Entry 5SB8 (X-ray diffraction, 2.30 A resolution); this record covers chains B and C of the 6 polymer chains in the assembly.

# Chain B
Protein: Tubulin beta-2B chain
Source organism: Bos taurus
UniProtKB: Q6B856 (TBB2B_BOVIN); the author numbering skips numbers that UniProt does not, so the offset changes along the chain: 1-42 = UniProt 1-42; 45-360 = UniProt 43-358; 369-455 = UniProt 359-445
Amino-acid sequence (445 residues; numbered 1 to 455; 10 numbers in that range are skipped by the numbering (no residue carries them; nothing is unmodelled there); the number before each row is that of its first residue):
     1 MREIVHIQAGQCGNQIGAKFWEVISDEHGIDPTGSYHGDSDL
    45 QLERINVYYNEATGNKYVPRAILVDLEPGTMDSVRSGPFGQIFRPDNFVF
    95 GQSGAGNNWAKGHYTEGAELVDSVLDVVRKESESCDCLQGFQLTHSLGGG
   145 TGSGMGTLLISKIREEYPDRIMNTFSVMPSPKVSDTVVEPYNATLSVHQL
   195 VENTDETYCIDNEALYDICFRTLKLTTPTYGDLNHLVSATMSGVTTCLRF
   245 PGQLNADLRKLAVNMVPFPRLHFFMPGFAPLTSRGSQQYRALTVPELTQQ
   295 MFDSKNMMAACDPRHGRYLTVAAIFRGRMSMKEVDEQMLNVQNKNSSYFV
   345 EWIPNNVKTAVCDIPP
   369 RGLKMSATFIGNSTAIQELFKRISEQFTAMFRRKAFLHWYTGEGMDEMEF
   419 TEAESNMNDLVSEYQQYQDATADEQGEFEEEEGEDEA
Not modelled in the structure: 1, 278-281, 438-455
Metal / ion sites: Mg2+: Gln11 (together with GDP); Ca2+ near Glu113 (its only coordinating residue here)
Small-molecule neighbours: GDP (guanosine-5'-diphosphate): Gly10, Gln11, Cys12, Gln15, Ile16, Ala99, Asn101, Ser140, Gly142, Gly143, Gly144, Thr145, Gly146, Ser147, Val171, Pro173, Val177, Asp179, Glu183, Asn206, Leu209, Tyr224, Leu227, Asn228
Curated features (UniProtKB/Swiss-Prot):
  - motif: Met1 to Ile4 (MREI motif)
  - binding site (GTP): Gln11, Glu71, Ser140, Gly144, Thr145, Gly146, Asn206, Asn228
  - binding site (Mg(2+)): Glu71
  - modified residue: Ser40 (Phosphoserine), Thr57 (Phosphothreonine), Lys60 (N6-acetyllysine), Ser174 (Phosphoserine), Thr287 (Phosphothreonine), Thr292 (Phosphothreonine), Arg320 (Omega-N-methylarginine), Glu448 (5-glutamyl polyglutamate)
  - cross-link (Glycyl lysine isopeptide (Lys-Gly)): Lys60 (interchain with G-Cter in ubiquitin), Lys326 (interchain with G-Cter in ubiquitin)
From the paper describing this entry:
  - binding site for the ligand 5IS: Asn102, Lys105, Val181

# Chain C
Protein: Tubulin alpha-1B chain
Source organism: Bos taurus
UniProtKB: P81947 (TBA1B_BOVIN); residue numbers follow UniProt; this construct covers 1-451
Amino-acid sequence (451 residues; each row starts with the number of its first residue):
     1 MRECISIHVGQAGVQIGNACWELYCLEHGIQPDGQMPSDKTIGGGDDSFN
    51 TFFSETGAGKHVPRAVFVDLEPTVIDEVRTGTYRQLFHPEQLITGKEDAA
   101 NNYARGHYTIGKEIIDLVLDRIRKLADQCTGLQGFLVFHSFGGGTGSGFT
   151 SLLMERLSVDYGKKSKLEFSIYPAPQVSTAVVEPYNSILTTHTTLEHSDC
   201 AFMVDNEAIYDICRRNLDIERPTYTNLNRLISQIVSSITASLRFDGALNV
   251 DLTEFQTNLVPYPRIHFPLATYAPVISAEKAYHEQLSVAEITNACFEPAN
   301 QMVKCDPRHGKYMACCLLYRGDVVPKDVNAAIATIKTKRSIQFVDWCPTG
   351 FKVGINYQPPTVVPGGDLAKVQRAVCMLSNTTAIAEAWARLDHKFDLMYA
   401 KRAFVHWYVGEGMEEGEFSEAREDMAALEKDYEEVGVDSVEGEGEEEGEE
   451 Y
Not modelled in the structure: 441-451
Metal / ion sites: Ca2+: Asp39, Thr41, Gly44, Glu55
Small-molecule neighbours: GTP (guanosine-5'-triphosphate): Gly10, Gln11, Ala12, Gln15, Ile16, Asp69, Asp98, Ala99, Ala100, Asn101, Ser140, Gly142, Gly143, Gly144, Thr145, Gly146, Ile171, Pro173, Val177, Ser178, Thr179, Glu183, Asn206, Tyr224, Leu227, Asn228, Ile231

# How chain B and chain C interact
Pairs across the interface - 39 pairs, chain B then chain C:
  Gln96(B) with Met1(C)
  Ser97(B) with Arg2(C)
  Asn101(B) with Glu254(C), hydrogen bond
  Asp179(B) with Glu254(C); Lys352(C), hydrogen bond (backbone-side chain)
  Thr180(B) with Glu254(C); Asn258(C)
  Val181(B) with Asn258(C), hydrogen bond (backbone-side chain); Pro348(C), hydrophobic
  Val182(B) with Thr257(C)
  Thr221(B) with Pro325(C); Lys326(C)
  Ala397(B) with Trp346(C)
  Met398(B) with Trp346(C)
  Arg400(B) with Asp345(C), salt bridge; Ser439(C), hydrogen bond
  Arg401(B) with Tyr262(C), hydrogen bond (backbone-side chain); Asp345(C), salt bridge; Trp346(C); Glu434(C), hydrogen bond (side chain-backbone); Val435(C); Val437(C), hydrogen bond (side chain-backbone); Asp438(C); Ser439(C), hydrogen bond
  Lys402(B) with Tyr262(C)
  Ala403(B) with Tyr262(C); Trp346(C), hydrophobic
  Phe404(B) with Thr257(C); Asn258(C); Val260(C); Pro261(C), hydrogen bond (backbone-backbone); Trp346(C), hydrophobic
  His406(B) with Val260(C), hydrogen bond (side chain-backbone); Pro261(C); Tyr262(C); Pro263(C)
  Trp407(B) with Gln256(C); Thr257(C), hydrogen bond (side chain-backbone); Val260(C)
Also at the interface, not in a pair above, chain B (19 interface residues in all): Gly100, Leu405
Also at the interface, not in a pair above, chain C (22 interface residues in all): Asn329

# In short
19 residues of chain B and 22 residues of chain C are in contact; the contacts include 11 hydrogen bonds and 2
salt bridges. Among the polar pairs are Arg400(B)-Asp345(C), Arg401(B)-Asp345(C) and Asn101(B)-Glu254(C).
Chain B binds GDP. Chain C binds GTP. From the paper: a binding site for the ligand 5IS at Asn102(B),
Lys105(B) and Val181(B).
Chain B is Tubulin beta-2B chain and chain C is Tubulin alpha-1B chain, both from Bos taurus; the structure,
Tubulin-maytansinoid-3-complex, was determined by X-ray diffraction, deposited together with 5SB9, 5SBA, 5SBB,
5SBC, 5SBD and 5SBE.
